8Y2H - chains B and G of the 8 polymer chains in the assembly; structure by electron microscopy, 3.30 A resolution.

# Chain B (and G)
Protein: Delta-1-pyrroline-5-carboxylate synthase A
Source organism: Arabidopsis thaliana
Notes: EC 2.7.2.11, 1.2.1.41; chain G of this document is another copy of the same molecule, construct and numbering; everything in this record applies to it too
Reference sequence: P54887 (P5CS1_ARATH); residues 1-717 here = UniProt positions 1-717
Chain sequence (727 residues; numbered -9 to 717; the number before each row is that of its first residue; numbers below 1 keep their minus sign (Met-9 is residue -9)):
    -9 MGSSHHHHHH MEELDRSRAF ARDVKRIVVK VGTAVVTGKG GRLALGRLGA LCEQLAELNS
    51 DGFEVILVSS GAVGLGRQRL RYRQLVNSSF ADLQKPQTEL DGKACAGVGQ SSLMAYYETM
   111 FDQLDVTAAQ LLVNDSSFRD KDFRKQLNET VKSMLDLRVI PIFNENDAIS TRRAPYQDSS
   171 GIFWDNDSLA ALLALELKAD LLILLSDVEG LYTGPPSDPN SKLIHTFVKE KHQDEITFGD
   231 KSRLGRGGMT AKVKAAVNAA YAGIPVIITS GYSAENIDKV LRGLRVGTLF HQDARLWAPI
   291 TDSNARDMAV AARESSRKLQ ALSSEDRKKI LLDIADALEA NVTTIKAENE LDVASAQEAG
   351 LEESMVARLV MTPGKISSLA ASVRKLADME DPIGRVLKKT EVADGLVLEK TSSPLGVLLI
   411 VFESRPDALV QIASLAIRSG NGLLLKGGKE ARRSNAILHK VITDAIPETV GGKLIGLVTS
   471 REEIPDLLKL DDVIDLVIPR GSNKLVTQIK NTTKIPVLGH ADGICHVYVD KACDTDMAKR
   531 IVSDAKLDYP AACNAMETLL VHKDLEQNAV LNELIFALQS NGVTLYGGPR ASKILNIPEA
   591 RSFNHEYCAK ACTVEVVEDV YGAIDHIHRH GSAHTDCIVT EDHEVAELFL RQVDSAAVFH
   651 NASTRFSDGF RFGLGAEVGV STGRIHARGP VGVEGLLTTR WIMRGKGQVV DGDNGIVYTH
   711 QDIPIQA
Disordered / not traced: -9 to 4, 163-168, 229-237, 287-717
Differences from the reference sequence: initiating methionine (-9); expression tag (-8 to 0)
Residues lining bound ligands: ATP (adenosine-5'-triphosphate): Lys20, Gly22, Thr23, Ala24, Ser60, Asp177, Ser196, Asp197, Val198, Gly200, Gly204, Pro205, Pro206, Thr227, Phe228, Gly238, Met239, Lys242
UniProt features mapped onto this chain:
  - binding site (substrate): Ser60, Asp157, Asn176
  - binding site (ATP): Ser196, Asp197, Arg236 to Lys242
What the authors report for this chain:
  - binding site for ATP: Lys20, Asp177, Lys242
  - self-association interface (contacts with another copy of this molecule); pairs are residue here / residue on that copy: Val76-Ala81 (backbone contact), Ser78-Phe80 (backbone contact), Phe80-Phe80 (pi stacking)

# Chain B / chain G interface
Residue-residue contacts (19):
  Arg32(B) with Gln113(G); Asp115(G), salt bridge
  Leu33(B) with Gln113(G)
  Ala34(B) with Glu43(G)
  Leu35(B) with Glu43(G), hydrogen bond (backbone-side chain); Leu114(G), hydrophobic
  Gly36(B) with Gly36(G); Gly39(G); Ala40(G); Glu43(G), hydrogen bond (backbone-side chain)
  Gly39(B) with Gly36(G)
  Ala40(B) with Gly36(G)
  Glu43(B) with Ala34(G); Leu35(G), hydrogen bond (side chain-backbone); Gly36(G), hydrogen bond (side chain-backbone)
  Gln113(B) with Arg32(G); Leu33(G)
  Leu114(B) with Leu35(G), hydrophobic
  Asp115(B) with Arg32(G), salt bridge
Interface residues without a listed pair, chain B (13 interface residues in all): Tyr106, Met110
Interface residues without a listed pair, chain G (14 interface residues in all): Arg69, Tyr106, Met110

# In short
Chain B and chain G form an interface of 13 and 14 residues respectively, with 4 hydrogen bonds and 2 salt
bridges. Polar pairs include Arg32(B)-Asp115(G), Leu35(B)-Glu43(G) and Gly36(B)-Glu43(G). Chain B binds ATP.
From the paper: a binding site for ATP at Lys20(B), Asp177(B) and Lys242(B); a self-association interface
involving Val76(B), Ser78(B) and Phe80(B) among others.
Chain B and chain G are both Delta-1-pyrroline-5-carboxylate synthase A (Arabidopsis thaliana); the structure,
GK tetramer of AtP5CS1 filament with adjacent hooks, reaction state, was determined by electron microscopy,
deposited together with 8J0F.
